Entry 6SBR (X-ray diffraction, 1.54 A resolution); this record covers chain A.

[Chain A]
Name: M1-family alanyl aminopeptidase
Organism: Plasmodium falciparum (isolate 3D7)
Notes: EC 3.4.11.2
UniProtKB: Q8IEK1 (Q8IEK1_PLAF7); residues 192-1085 here = UniProt positions 192-1085
Chain sequence (924 residues; numbered 162 to 1085; the number before each row is that of its first residue):
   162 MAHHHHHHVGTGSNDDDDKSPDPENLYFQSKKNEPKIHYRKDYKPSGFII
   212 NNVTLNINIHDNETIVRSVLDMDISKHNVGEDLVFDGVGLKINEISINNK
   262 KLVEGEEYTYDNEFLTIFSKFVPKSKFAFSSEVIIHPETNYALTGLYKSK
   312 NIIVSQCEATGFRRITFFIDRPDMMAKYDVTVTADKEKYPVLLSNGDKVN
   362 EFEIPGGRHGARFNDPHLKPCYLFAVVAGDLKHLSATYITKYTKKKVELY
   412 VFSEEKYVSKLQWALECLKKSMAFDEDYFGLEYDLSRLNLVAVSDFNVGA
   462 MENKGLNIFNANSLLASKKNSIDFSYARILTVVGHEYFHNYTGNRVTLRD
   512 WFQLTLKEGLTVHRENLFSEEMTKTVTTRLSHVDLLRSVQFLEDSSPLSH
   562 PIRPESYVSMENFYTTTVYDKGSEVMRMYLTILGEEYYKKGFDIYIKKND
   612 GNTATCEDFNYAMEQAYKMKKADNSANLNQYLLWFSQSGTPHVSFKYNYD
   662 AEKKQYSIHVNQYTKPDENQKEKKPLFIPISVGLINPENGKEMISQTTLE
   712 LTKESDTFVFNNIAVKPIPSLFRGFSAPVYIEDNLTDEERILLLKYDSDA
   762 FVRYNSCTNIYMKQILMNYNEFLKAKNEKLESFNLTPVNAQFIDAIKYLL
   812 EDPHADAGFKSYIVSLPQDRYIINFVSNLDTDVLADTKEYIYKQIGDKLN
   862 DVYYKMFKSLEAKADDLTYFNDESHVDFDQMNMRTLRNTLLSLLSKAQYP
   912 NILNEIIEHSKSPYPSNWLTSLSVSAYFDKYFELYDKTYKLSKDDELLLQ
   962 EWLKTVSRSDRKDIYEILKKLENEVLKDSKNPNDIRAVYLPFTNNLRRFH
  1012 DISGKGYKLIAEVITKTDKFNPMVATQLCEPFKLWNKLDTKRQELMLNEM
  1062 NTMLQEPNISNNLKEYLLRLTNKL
Disordered / not traced: 162-194
Sequence notes: initiating methionine (162); expression tag (163-191)
Bound ions: Zn2+: His496, His500, Glu519 (together with 7-amino-1)
Small-molecule neighbours:
  - B3P (2-[3-(2-hydroxy-1,1-dihydroxymethyl-ethylamino)-propylamino]-2-hydroxymethyl-propane-1,3-diol): Met336, Asn610, Asn613, Thr614, Ala615, Thr616, Asp619
  - 7-amino-1 (L5E; [(7S)-1,4-bis(bromanyl)-6,6-bis(oxidanyl)-5,7,8,9-tetrahydrobenzo[7]annulen-7-yl]azanium): Glu319, Val459, Ala461, Met462, Glu463, His496, Glu497, His500, Lys518, Glu519, Tyr575, Tyr580
What the authors report for this chain:
  - binding site for 7-amino-1: Glu319, Val459, Ala461, Met462, Glu463, Glu497, Glu519, Tyr580
  - catalytic residues: Glu497 (citing earlier work)

[Overview]
Bound to chain A: 7-amino-1 and compound B3P. His496, His500 and Glu519 form the Zn2+ site. The paper reports
the catalytic residue Glu497; a binding site for 7-amino-1 at Glu319, Val459 and Ala461 among others.
Chain A is M1-family alanyl aminopeptidase (Plasmodium falciparum (isolate 3D7)); the structure, The crystal
structure of PfA-M1 in complex with 7-amino-1,4-dibromo-5,7,8,9-tetrahydrobenzocyclohepten-6-one, was
determined by X-ray diffraction together with 6SBQ from the same study.
